2FGB - chain A; structure by X-ray diffraction, 1.35 A resolution.

[Chain A]
Protein: Aldo-keto reductase family 1 member C3
Organism: Homo sapiens
Notes: EC 1.1.1.62, 1.1.1.213, 1.1.1.188
UniProt: P42330 (AK1C3_HUMAN); residue numbers follow UniProt; this construct covers 1-323
Sequence (323 residues; each row starts with the number of its first residue):
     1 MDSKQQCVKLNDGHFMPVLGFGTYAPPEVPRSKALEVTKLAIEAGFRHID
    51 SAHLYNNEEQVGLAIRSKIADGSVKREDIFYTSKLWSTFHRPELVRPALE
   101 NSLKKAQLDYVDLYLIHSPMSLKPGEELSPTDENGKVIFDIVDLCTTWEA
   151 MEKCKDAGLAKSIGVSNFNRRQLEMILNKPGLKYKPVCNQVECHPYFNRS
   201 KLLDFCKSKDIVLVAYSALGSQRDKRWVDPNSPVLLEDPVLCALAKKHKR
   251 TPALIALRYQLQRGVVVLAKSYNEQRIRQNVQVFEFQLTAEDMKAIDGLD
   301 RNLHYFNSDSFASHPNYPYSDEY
Not modelled in the structure: 127-137
Residues lining bound ligands: NADP (NAP; NADP nicotinamide-adenine-dinucleotide phosphate): Gly22, Thr23, Tyr24, Asp50, Tyr55, Lys84, His117, Ser166, Asn167, Gln190, Tyr216, Ser217, Ala218, Leu219, Gly220, Ser221, Gln222, Leu236, Ala253, Leu268, Ala269, Lys270, Ser271, Tyr272, Asn273, Arg276, Gln279, Asn280, Phe306
Curated features (UniProtKB/Swiss-Prot):
  - active site: Tyr55 (Proton donor)
  - binding site (NADP(+)): Thr23, Tyr24, Asp50, Ser166, Asn167, Gln190, Tyr216 to Gln222, Lys270 to Tyr272, Arg276 to Asn280
  - binding site (substrate): His117
  - site: Leu54 (Important for substrate specificity), Lys84 (Lowers pKa of active site Tyr), Trp227 (Involved in ligand recognition and product release), Phe306 (Involved in ligand recognition and product release)
  - natural variant: Gln5 (H5Q: this construct carries the variant), Met175 (M175I: No effect on 17beta-HSD activity)
  - mutagenesis: Lys75 (K75E: No effect on 17beta-HSD activity), Arg226 (R226P: Decreases in the retinaldehyde reductase activity. 3-fold decrease in the kcat value, whereas the KM value does not vary; R226Q: Decrease in the retinaldehyde reductase activity ...)
What the authors report for this chain:
  - conformationally variable residues (order/disorder transition): Glu127 to Val137
  - specificity-determining residues: Ser118 (by similarity / conservation)

[Overview]
Chain A binds NADP. UniProt lists active-site residue Tyr55, 21 NADP+-binding residues, substrate-binding
residue His117 and 2 mutagenesis sites. From the paper: the specificity determinant Ser118; conformational
variability at Glu127.
Chain A is Aldo-keto reductase family 1 member C3 (Homo sapiens); the structure, Crystal structure of human
17bet a-hydroxysteroid dehydrogenase type 5 in complexes with PEG and NADP, was determined by X-ray
diffraction, deposited together with 1ZQ5.
